Entry 9K3M (electron microscopy, 2.68 A resolution); this record covers chains F and UB of the 180 polymer chains in the assembly.

# Chain F
Molecule: Capsid protein F
Reference sequence: Q2LLZ1 (Q2LLZ1_BPPHX); numbering as in UniProt (aligned over 1-427)
Amino-acid sequence (427 residues; numbered 1 to 427; the number before each row is that of its first residue):
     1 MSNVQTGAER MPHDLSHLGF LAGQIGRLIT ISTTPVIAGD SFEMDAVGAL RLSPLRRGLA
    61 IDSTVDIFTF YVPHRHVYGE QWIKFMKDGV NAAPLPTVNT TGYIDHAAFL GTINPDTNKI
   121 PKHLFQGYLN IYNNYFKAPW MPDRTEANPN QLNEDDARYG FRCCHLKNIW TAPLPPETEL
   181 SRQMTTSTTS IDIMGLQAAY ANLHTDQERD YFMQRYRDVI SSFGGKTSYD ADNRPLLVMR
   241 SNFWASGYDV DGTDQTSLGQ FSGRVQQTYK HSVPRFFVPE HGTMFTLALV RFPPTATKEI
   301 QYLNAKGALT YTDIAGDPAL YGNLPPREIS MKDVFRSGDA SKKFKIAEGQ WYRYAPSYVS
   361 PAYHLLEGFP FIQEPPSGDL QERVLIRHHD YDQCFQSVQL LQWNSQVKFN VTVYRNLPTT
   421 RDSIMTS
Unresolved in the structure: 1

# Chain UB
Molecule: DNA-binding protein J
Reference sequence: P69592 (J_BPPHS); residues 1-38 here = UniProt positions 1-38
Amino-acid sequence (38 residues; numbered 1 to 38; the number before each row is that of its first residue):
     1 MSKGKKRSGA RPGRPQPLRG TKGKRKGARL WYVGGQQF
Unresolved in the structure: 1

# Interface between chain F and chain UB
Pairs across the interface (52):
  Pro-12(F) / Arg-25(UB)
  Pro-12(F) / Gly-27(UB)
  Asp-14(F) / Lys-22(UB)
  Asp-14(F) / Gly-23(UB)  hydrogen bond (side chain-backbone)
  Asp-14(F) / Lys-24(UB)  hydrogen bond (side chain-backbone)
  Asp-14(F) / Arg-25(UB)
  Ser-16(F) / Thr-21(UB)
  Ser-16(F) / Lys-22(UB)
  Ser-16(F) / Gly-23(UB)
  His-17(F) / Thr-21(UB)
  Leu-18(F) / Leu-18(UB)  hydrophobic
  Leu-18(F) / Gly-20(UB)
  Leu-18(F) / Thr-21(UB)
  Asp-45(F) / Lys-24(UB)  salt bridge
  Ala-49(F) / Pro-15(UB)  hydrophobic
  Arg-51(F) / Pro-15(UB)
  Leu-237(F) / Ser-2(UB)
  Leu-237(F) / Lys-3(UB)
  Leu-237(F) / Gly-4(UB)
  Val-238(F) / Gly-4(UB)
  Met-239(F) / Lys-5(UB)
  Met-239(F) / Arg-7(UB)
  Arg-240(F) / Lys-5(UB)
  Arg-240(F) / Lys-6(UB)
  Arg-240(F) / Arg-7(UB)  hydrogen bond (backbone-backbone)
  Ser-241(F) / Arg-7(UB)
  Asn-242(F) / Arg-7(UB)  hydrogen bond (backbone-backbone)
  Asn-242(F) / Ser-8(UB)
  Asn-242(F) / Gly-9(UB)
  Phe-243(F) / Ala-10(UB)  hydrophobic
  Tyr-248(F) / Arg-14(UB)
  Arg-264(F) / Arg-14(UB)
  Gln-266(F) / Arg-14(UB)
  Gln-266(F) / Pro-15(UB)
  Gln-267(F) / Ala-10(UB)
  Gln-267(F) / Arg-11(UB)  hydrogen bond (side chain-backbone)
  Thr-268(F) / Ala-10(UB)
  Thr-268(F) / Arg-11(UB)  hydrogen bond (backbone-backbone)
  Thr-268(F) / Arg-14(UB)
  Thr-268(F) / Pro-15(UB)
  Tyr-269(F) / Gly-9(UB)
  Lys-270(F) / Gly-9(UB)  hydrogen bond (backbone-backbone)
  Lys-270(F) / Arg-11(UB)
  Ser-272(F) / Arg-7(UB)  hydrogen bond
  Lys-408(F) / Arg-19(UB)
  Lys-408(F) / Gly-20(UB)
  Lys-408(F) / Lys-22(UB)
  Lys-408(F) / Gly-23(UB)
  Asn-410(F) / Lys-24(UB)
  Thr-420(F) / Arg-29(UB)  hydrogen bond (side chain-backbone)
  Thr-420(F) / Leu-30(UB)
  Arg-421(F) / Tyr-32(UB)
Also at the interface, not in a pair above, chain F (37 interface residues in all): Met-11, Phe-20, Tyr-135, Leu-236, Gln-406, Val-407, Thr-412, Tyr-414, Thr-419, Ile-424
Also at the interface, not in a pair above, chain UB (26 interface residues in all): Gly-13, Ala-28

# Summary
Chain F and chain UB form an interface of 37 and 26 residues respectively, with 9 hydrogen bonds and 1 salt
bridge. Polar contacts include Asp-45(F)/Lys-24(UB), Asp-14(F)/Gly-23(UB) and Asp-14(F)/Lys-24(UB).
Chain F is Capsid protein F and chain UB is DNA-binding protein J; the structure, The structure of
Microviridae PJNS001, was determined by electron microscopy together with 9K3N from the same study.
